Entry 2BOI (X-ray diffraction, 1.10 A resolution); this record covers chains A and B.

[Chain A (and B)]
Molecule: Cv-iil lectin
From: Chromobacterium violaceum
Notes: chain B of this document is another copy of the same molecule, construct and numbering; everything in this record applies to it too
UniProt: Q7NX84 (Q7NX84_CHRVO); residues 1-113 here correspond to UniProt positions 2-114 (UniProt number = residue number + 1)
Amino-acid sequence (113 residues; each row starts with the number of its first residue):
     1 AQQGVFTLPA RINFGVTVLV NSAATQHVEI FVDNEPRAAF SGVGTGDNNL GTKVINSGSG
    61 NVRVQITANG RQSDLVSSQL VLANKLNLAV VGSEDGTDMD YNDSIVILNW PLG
Metal / ion sites: Ca2+ site 1: Asn21, Asp100, Asn102, Asp103 (together with methyl alpha-L-fucopyranoside) (shared with Gly113(B) of chain B); Ca2+ site 2: Glu94, Asp98, Asp100, Asp103 (together with methyl alpha-L-fucopyranoside); Ca2+ site 3: Gly113 (together with methyl alpha-L-fucopyranoside) (shared with Asn21(B), Asp100(B), Asn102(B), Asp103(B) of chain B)
Residues lining bound ligands: methyl alpha-L-fucopyranoside (MFU): Asn21, Ser22, Ala23, Thr45, Glu94, Asp95, Gly96, Asp98, Asp100, Asn102, Asp103

[How chain A and chain B interact]
Pairs across the interface - 68 pairs, chain A then chain B:
  Gly15(A) with Asp47(B)
  Thr17(A) with Leu19(B); Asn49(B)
  Leu19(A) with Thr17(B); Thr52(B); Asn109(B)
  Asn21(A) with Leu112(B); Gly113(B), hydrogen bond (side chain-backbone)
  Thr45(A) with Gly113(B), hydrogen bond (backbone-backbone)
  Gly46(A) with Val54(B)
  Asp47(A) with Gly15(B); Thr52(B); Asn109(B), hydrogen bond; Leu112(B)
  Asn49(A) with Thr17(B); Asn49(B), hydrogen bond; Gly51(B); Thr52(B), hydrogen bond
  Gly51(A) with Asn49(B)
  Thr52(A) with Leu19(B); Asp47(B); Asn49(B), hydrogen bond
  Val54(A) with Gly46(B)
  Val76(A) with Leu82(B), hydrophobic; Ala83(B), hydrophobic
  Ser77(A) with Leu82(B)
  Ser78(A) with Leu80(B); Leu82(B)
  Leu80(A) with Ser78(B); Val90(B), hydrophobic
  Leu82(A) with Val76(B), hydrophobic; Ser77(B); Ser78(B); Val90(B), hydrophobic
  Ala83(A) with Val76(B), hydrophobic; Tyr101(B), hydrophobic
  Lys85(A) with Met99(B); Asp100(B)
  Leu86(A) with Gly92(B); Tyr101(B); Ile105(B), hydrophobic
  Leu88(A) with Val90(B), hydrophobic
  Val90(A) with Leu80(B), hydrophobic; Leu82(B), hydrophobic; Leu88(B), hydrophobic
  Gly92(A) with Leu86(B)
  Met99(A) with Lys85(B)
  Asp100(A) with Lys85(B); Gly113(B)
  Tyr101(A) with Ala83(B), hydrophobic; Leu86(B)
  Asn102(A) with Pro111(B), hydrogen bond (side chain-backbone); Leu112(B); Gly113(B), hydrogen bond (side chain-backbone)
  Ile105(A) with Leu86(B), hydrophobic; Asn109(B)
  Ile107(A) with Leu88(B), hydrophobic
  Asn109(A) with Leu19(B); Asp47(B), hydrogen bond; Ile105(B)
  Pro111(A) with Asn102(B), hydrogen bond (backbone-side chain)
  Leu112(A) with Asn21(B); Asp47(B); Asn102(B)
  Gly113(A) with Asn21(B), hydrogen bond (backbone-side chain); Thr45(B), hydrogen bond (backbone-backbone); Asp100(B); Asn102(B), hydrogen bond (backbone-side chain)
Interface residues without a listed pair, chain B (33 interface residues in all): Ser22, Ile107

[In short]
Chain A and chain B form an interface of 32 and 33 residues respectively, with 13 hydrogen bonds. Polar pairs
include Asn21(A)-Gly113(B), Asp47(A)-Asn109(B) and Asn49(A)-Asn49(B). Ligands of chain A: methyl
alpha-L-fucopyranoside. The Ca2+ site 1 is built by Asn21(A), Asp100(A), Asn102(A) and Asp103(A).
Chain A and chain B are both Cv-iil lectin (Chromobacterium violaceum); the structure, 1.1A Structure of
Chromobacterium Violaceum Lectin CV2L in Complex with alpha-methyl-fucoside, was determined by X-ray
diffraction, deposited together with 2BV4.
